7ZNQ - chains f and F of the 6 polymer chains in the assembly; structure by electron microscopy, 3.04 A resolution.

Chain f (and F):
Molecule: Probable ABC transporter ATP-binding protein NosF
From: Pseudomonas stutzeri ATCC 14405
Notes: chain F of this document is another copy of the same molecule, construct and numbering; everything in this record applies to it too
UniProtKB: P19844 (NOSF_PSEST); numbering as in UniProt (aligned over 1-308)
Amino-acid sequence (308 residues; numbered 1 to 308; the number before each row is that of its first residue):
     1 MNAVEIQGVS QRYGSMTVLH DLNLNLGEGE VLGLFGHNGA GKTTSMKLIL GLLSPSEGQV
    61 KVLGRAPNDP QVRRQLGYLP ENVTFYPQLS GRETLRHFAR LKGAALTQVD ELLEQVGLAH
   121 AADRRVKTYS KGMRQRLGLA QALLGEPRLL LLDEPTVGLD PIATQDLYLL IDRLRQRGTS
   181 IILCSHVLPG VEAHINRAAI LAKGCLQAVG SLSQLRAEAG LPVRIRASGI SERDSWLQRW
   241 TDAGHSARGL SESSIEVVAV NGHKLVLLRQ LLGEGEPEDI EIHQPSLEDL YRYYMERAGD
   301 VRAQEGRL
Not modelled in the structure: 1

Chain f / chain F interface:
Contacting residue pairs (71):
  His-37(f) / Asp-160(F)  salt bridge
  His-37(f) / Ile-162(F)
  Glu-114(f) / Arg-307(F)  hydrogen bond (backbone-side chain)
  Gln-115(f) / Gly-306(F)
  Gln-115(f) / Arg-307(F)
  Gln-115(f) / Leu-308(F)  hydrogen bond (backbone-backbone)
  Gly-117(f) / Leu-308(F)
  Arg-136(f) / Leu-308(F)
  Leu-159(f) / His-186(F)  hydrogen bond (backbone-side chain)
  Pro-161(f) / His-186(F)
  Pro-161(f) / Leu-188(F)  hydrophobic
  Pro-161(f) / Glu-288(F)
  Pro-161(f) / Tyr-291(F)  hydrophobic
  Ile-162(f) / His-37(F)
  Ile-162(f) / Arg-292(F)
  Ile-162(f) / Met-295(F)  hydrophobic
  Gln-165(f) / Glu-288(F)
  Gln-165(f) / Arg-292(F)  hydrogen bond
  Asp-166(f) / Arg-292(F)  salt bridge
  Asp-166(f) / Ala-303(F)
  Asp-166(f) / Arg-307(F)
  Asp-166(f) / Leu-308(F)
  Leu-170(f) / Gly-306(F)
  Arg-173(f) / Glu-305(F)
  Arg-173(f) / Gly-306(F)
  His-186(f) / Leu-159(F)  hydrogen bond (side chain-backbone)
  His-186(f) / Pro-161(F)
  Leu-188(f) / Pro-161(F)  hydrophobic
  Pro-189(f) / Pro-189(F)
  Pro-189(f) / Gly-190(F)
  Gly-190(f) / Pro-189(F)
  Arg-216(f) / Glu-281(F)  salt bridge
  Lys-264(f) / Glu-278(F)  hydrogen bond (side chain-backbone)
  Leu-265(f) / Pro-277(F)
  Leu-265(f) / Glu-278(F)
  Leu-268(f) / Leu-272(F)  hydrophobic
  Leu-268(f) / Ile-280(F)  hydrophobic
  Arg-269(f) / Leu-272(F)  hydrogen bond (side chain-backbone)
  Arg-269(f) / Pro-277(F)
  Leu-272(f) / Leu-265(F)  hydrophobic
  Leu-272(f) / Leu-268(F)  hydrophobic
  Leu-272(f) / Arg-269(F)
  Leu-272(f) / Leu-272(F)  hydrophobic
  Pro-277(f) / Lys-264(F)
  Pro-277(f) / Leu-265(F)
  Pro-277(f) / Leu-268(F)  hydrophobic
  Glu-278(f) / Lys-264(F)  hydrogen bond (backbone-side chain)
  Glu-278(f) / Leu-265(F)
  Asp-279(f) / Ser-213(F)
  Ile-280(f) / Gln-284(F)  hydrogen bond (backbone-side chain)
  Glu-281(f) / Arg-216(F)  salt bridge
  Ile-282(f) / Ile-282(F)  hydrophobic
  Gln-284(f) / Asp-279(F)
  Gln-284(f) / Ile-280(F)  hydrogen bond (side chain-backbone)
  Gln-284(f) / Glu-281(F)
  Glu-288(f) / Gln-165(F)
  Tyr-291(f) / Pro-161(F)  hydrophobic
  Tyr-291(f) / Ile-162(F)  hydrophobic
  Arg-292(f) / Ile-162(F)
  Arg-292(f) / Gln-165(F)
  Arg-292(f) / Asp-166(F)  salt bridge
  Ala-303(f) / Asp-166(F)
  Glu-305(f) / Arg-173(F)  salt bridge
  Gly-306(f) / Arg-173(F)
  Arg-307(f) / Glu-114(F)
  Arg-307(f) / Gln-115(F)
  Arg-307(f) / Asp-166(F)
  Leu-308(f) / Gln-115(F)  hydrogen bond (backbone-backbone)
  Leu-308(f) / Val-116(F)  hydrogen bond (backbone-backbone)
  Leu-308(f) / Arg-136(F)
  Leu-308(f) / Asp-166(F)
Also at the interface, not in a pair above, chain f (46 interface residues in all): Val-116, Gly-158, Asp-160, Ala-163, Leu-167, Val-187, Arg-248, Gly-275, Asp-289
Also at the interface, not in a pair above, chain F (48 interface residues in all): Leu-139, Ala-163, Leu-167, Gln-176, Val-187, Gly-275, Glu-276, Asp-289, Asp-300

Summary:
Chain f and chain F form an interface of 46 and 48 residues respectively; the contacts include 12 hydrogen
bonds and 6 salt bridges. Polar pairs include His-37(f)/Asp-160(F), Asp-166(f)/Arg-292(F) and
Arg-216(f)/Glu-281(F).
Chain f and chain F are both Probable ABC transporter ATP-binding protein NosF (Pseudomonas stutzeri ATCC
14405); the structure, ABC transporter complex NosDFYL in GDN, was determined by electron microscopy (same
publication as 7O0Y, 7O0Z, 7O10, 7O11, 7O12, 7O13 and 10 further entries).
